PDB entry 7XBD | electron microscopy, 3.11 A resolution | chains C and D of the 6 polymer chains in the assembly

== Chain C ==
Protein: Guanine nucleotide-binding protein G(I)/G(S)/G(T) subunit beta-1
From: Homo sapiens
UniProtKB: P62873 (GBB1_HUMAN); residues 1-340 here = UniProt positions 1-340
Chain sequence (340 residues; each row starts with the number of its first residue):
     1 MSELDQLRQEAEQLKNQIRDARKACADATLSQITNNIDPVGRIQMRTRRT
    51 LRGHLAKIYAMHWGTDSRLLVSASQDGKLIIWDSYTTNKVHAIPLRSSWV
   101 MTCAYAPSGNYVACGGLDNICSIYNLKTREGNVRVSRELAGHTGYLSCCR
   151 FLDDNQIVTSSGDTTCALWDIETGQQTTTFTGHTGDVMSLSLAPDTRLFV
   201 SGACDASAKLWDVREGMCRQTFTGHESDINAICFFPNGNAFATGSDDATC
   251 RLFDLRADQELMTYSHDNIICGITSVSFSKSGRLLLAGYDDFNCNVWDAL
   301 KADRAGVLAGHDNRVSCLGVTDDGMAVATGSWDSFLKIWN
Not modelled in the structure: 1
Cystine bridges: Cys-121/Cys-149
Curated features (UniProtKB/Swiss-Prot):
  - modified residue: Ser-2 (N-acetylserine), His-266 (Phosphohistidine)
  - natural variant: Leu-30 (L30F: In MRD42; uncertain significance), Arg-52 (R52G: In MRD42), Gly-64 (G64V: In MRD42), Asp-76 (D76E: In MRD42; D76G: In MRD42), Gly-77 (G77S: In MRD42), Lys-78 (K78R: In MRD42), Ile-80 (I80N: In MRD42; I80T: In MRD42), His-91 (H91R: In MRD42; uncertain significance), Ala-92 (A92T: In MRD42), Pro-94 (P94S: In MRD42), Leu-95 (L95P: In MRD42), Arg-96 (R96L: In MRD42), 5 further natural variant entries in UniProt

== Chain D ==
Protein: Guanine nucleotide-binding protein G(I)/G(S)/G(O) subunit gamma-2
From: Homo sapiens
UniProtKB: P59768 (GBG2_HUMAN); residue numbers follow UniProt; this construct covers 1-71
Chain sequence (71 residues; each row starts with the number of its first residue):
     1 MASNNTASIAQARKLVEQLKMEANIDRIKVSKAAADLMAYCEAHAKEDPL
    51 LTPVPASENPFREKKFFCAIL
Not modelled in the structure: 1-4, 64-71
Curated features (UniProtKB/Swiss-Prot):
  - modified residue: Ala-2 (N-acetylalanine), Cys-68 (Cysteine methyl ester)
  - lipidation: Cys-68 (S-geranylgeranyl cysteine)

== Chain C / chain D interface ==
Residue-residue contacts (65; chain C residue first):
  Glu-3(C) with Ala-7(D); Ile-9(D)
  Leu-4(C) with Ile-9(D); Gln-11(D)
  Leu-7(C) with Ile-9(D); Ala-12(D), hydrophobic; Arg-13(D)
  Ala-11(C) with Val-16(D), hydrophobic
  Leu-14(C) with Val-16(D), hydrophobic; Leu-19(D), hydrophobic
  Lys-15(C) with Leu-15(D); Leu-19(D)
  Ile-18(C) with Leu-19(D), hydrophobic; Ala-23(D), hydrophobic; Arg-27(D)
  Arg-22(C) with Glu-22(D), salt bridge
  Cys-25(C) with Arg-27(D); Val-30(D)
  Ala-26(C) with Val-30(D), hydrophobic
  Asp-27(C) with Lys-29(D); Val-30(D), hydrogen bond (side chain-backbone); Ser-31(D)
  Ala-28(C) with Val-30(D)
  Leu-30(C) with Ala-34(D)
  Ile-33(C) with Ala-34(D), hydrophobic; Met-38(D), hydrophobic
  Thr-34(C) with Met-38(D)
  Ile-37(C) with Met-38(D), hydrophobic
  Val-40(C) with Leu-51(D), hydrophobic
  Arg-48(C) with Phe-61(D); Arg-62(D)
  Arg-49(C) with Phe-61(D), hydrogen bond (side chain-backbone)
  Ser-84(C) with Phe-61(D)
  Tyr-85(C) with Pro-60(D); Phe-61(D), hydrophobic
  Cys-218(C) with Gln-18(D), hydrogen bond
  Arg-219(C) with Glu-22(D)
  Thr-221(C) with Glu-22(D)
  Phe-235(C) with Leu-37(D), hydrophobic; Tyr-40(D), hydrophobic
  Pro-236(C) with Tyr-40(D), hydrogen bond (backbone-side chain)
  Asn-237(C) with Asp-36(D); Leu-37(D); Tyr-40(D)
  Asp-254(C) with Ala-33(D)
  Arg-256(C) with Ile-28(D), hydrogen bond (backbone-backbone)
  Ser-279(C) with Asp-48(D)
  Lys-280(C) with Glu-47(D), hydrogen bond (side chain-backbone); Asp-48(D)
  Ser-281(C) with Tyr-40(D); Cys-41(D); His-44(D), hydrogen bond (side chain-backbone); Asp-48(D)
  Gly-282(C) with Cys-41(D), hydrogen bond (backbone-side chain)
  Arg-283(C) with Leu-51(D)
  Leu-300(C) with Cys-41(D), hydrophobic
  Gly-324(C) with Asp-48(D); Pro-49(D); Leu-50(D)
  Met-325(C) with Leu-50(D)
  Ala-326(C) with Phe-61(D), hydrophobic
  Val-327(C) with Leu-50(D), hydrophobic
  Ile-338(C) with Phe-61(D), hydrophobic
  Asn-340(C) with Asn-59(D), hydrogen bond; Phe-61(D)
Other interface residues (no listed pair), chain C (53 interface residues in all): Ile-43, Met-45, Trp-63, Gln-220, Asn-239, Ala-240, Leu-252, Asp-258, Gln-259, Leu-261, Leu-284, Asp-323
Other interface residues (no listed pair), chain D (35 interface residues in all): Ser-8, Ala-45

== Summary ==
Chain C and chain D form an interface of 53 and 35 residues respectively; the contacts include 9 hydrogen
bonds and 1 salt bridge. Among the polar pairs are Arg-22(C)/Glu-22(D), Asp-27(C)/Val-30(D) and
Arg-49(C)/Phe-61(D).
Here chain C is Guanine nucleotide-binding protein G(I)/G(S)/G(T) subunit beta-1 and chain D is Guanine
nucleotide-binding protein G(I)/G(S)/G(O) subunit gamma-2, both from Homo sapiens. Entry 7XBD (Cryo-EM
structure of human galanin receptor 2) was determined by electron microscopy.
